1U9Z - chains C and D of the 4 polymer chains in the assembly; structure by X-ray diffraction, 2.80 A resolution.

# Chain C (and D)
Molecule: Ribose-phosphate pyrophosphokinase
Organism: Methanocaldococcus jannaschii
Notes: EC 2.7.6.1; fragment: Phosphoribosyl Diphosphate Synthase; chain D of this document is another copy of the same molecule, construct and numbering; everything in this record applies to it too
UniProt: Q58761 (KPRS_METJA); numbering as in UniProt (aligned over 1-284)
Chain sequence (284 residues; row label = number of the first residue in the row):
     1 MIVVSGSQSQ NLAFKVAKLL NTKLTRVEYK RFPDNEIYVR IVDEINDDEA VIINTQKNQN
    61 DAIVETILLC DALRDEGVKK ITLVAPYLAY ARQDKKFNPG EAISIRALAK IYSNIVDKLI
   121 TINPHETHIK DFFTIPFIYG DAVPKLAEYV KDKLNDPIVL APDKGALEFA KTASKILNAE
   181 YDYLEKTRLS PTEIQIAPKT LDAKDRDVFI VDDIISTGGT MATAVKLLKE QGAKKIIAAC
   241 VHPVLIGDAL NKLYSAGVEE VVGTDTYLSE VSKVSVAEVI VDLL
Not modelled in the structure: 186-195
Residues lining bound ligands:
  - adenosine monophosphate (AMP), molecule 1: Phe32, Pro33, Asp34, Glu36
  - adenosine monophosphate (AMP), molecule 2: Arg92, Gln93, Asp94, Phe97, His125
  - ribose-5-phosphate (R5P): Arg92, His125, Asp163, Asp212, Asp213, Ile214, Ile215, Ser216, Thr217, Gly218, Gly219, Thr220
Swiss-Prot annotation at these positions:
  - active site: Lys186
  - binding site (ATP): Asp34 to Glu36, Arg92, Gln93
  - binding site (Mg(2+)): His125, Asp163
  - binding site (D-ribose 5-phosphate): Arg188, Asp212, Ser216 to Thr220

# How chain C and chain D interact
Contacting residue pairs - 74 pairs, chain C then chain D:
  Arg31(C) with Asn60(D)
  Pro33(C) with Ile246(D)
  Asp34(C) with Gln59(D); Tyr87(D); Ile246(D)
  Glu36(C) with Gln59(D); Ala89(D); Tyr90(D), hydrogen bond (side chain-backbone)
  Ile37(C) with Asn60(D); Tyr90(D), hydrogen bond (backbone-side chain)
  Tyr38(C) with Glu101(D), hydrogen bond
  Val39(C) with Glu101(D); Ala102(D)
  Arg40(C) with Asn98(D); Pro99(D), hydrogen bond (side chain-backbone); Gly100(D); Glu101(D)
  Ile41(C) with Pro99(D); Gly100(D), hydrogen bond (backbone-backbone)
  Gln59(C) with Asp34(D); Glu36(D)
  Asn60(C) with Arg31(D); Ile37(D); Asn60(D); Asp61(D), hydrogen bond; Val64(D)
  Asp61(C) with Asn60(D), hydrogen bond
  Val64(C) with Asn60(D); Tyr90(D)
  Ile67(C) with Ala107(D), hydrophobic; Leu108(D), hydrophobic; Ile111(D), hydrophobic
  Leu68(C) with Ala102(D); Ser104(D)
  Asp71(C) with Ala102(D); Ile103(D), hydrogen bond (side chain-backbone); Arg106(D), salt bridge; Ala107(D); Lys110(D), salt bridge
  Ala72(C) with Gly100(D); Ala102(D), hydrophobic
  Asp75(C) with Lys96(D), salt bridge; Arg106(D), salt bridge
  Ala89(C) with Glu36(D)
  Tyr90(C) with Glu36(D), hydrogen bond (backbone-side chain); Ile37(D), hydrogen bond (side chain-backbone); Val64(D)
  Lys96(C) with Asp75(D), salt bridge
  Asn98(C) with Arg40(D)
  Pro99(C) with Arg40(D), hydrogen bond (backbone-side chain); Ile41(D)
  Gly100(C) with Arg40(D); Ile41(D), hydrogen bond (backbone-backbone); Ala72(D)
  Glu101(C) with Tyr38(D), hydrogen bond; Val39(D); Arg40(D)
  Ala102(C) with Val39(D); Leu68(D); Asp71(D); Ala72(D), hydrophobic
  Ile103(C) with Asp71(D), hydrogen bond (backbone-side chain)
  Ser104(C) with Leu68(D)
  Arg106(C) with Asp71(D), salt bridge; Asp75(D), salt bridge
  Ala107(C) with Ile67(D); Asp71(D)
  Leu108(C) with Ile67(D), hydrophobic
  Lys110(C) with Asp71(D), salt bridge
  Ile111(C) with Ile67(D), hydrophobic; Ile111(D), hydrophobic
  Asn114(C) with Asn114(D)
  Ile246(C) with Pro33(D); Asp34(D)
Interface residues without a listed pair, chain C (40 interface residues in all): Asn35, Ile63, Glu76, Tyr87, Val244
Interface residues without a listed pair, chain D (40 interface residues in all): Asn35, Ile63, Glu76, Val244

# Overview
Chain C and chain D each contribute 40 residues to their interface; the contacts include 14 hydrogen bonds and
8 salt bridges. Among the polar pairs are Asp71(C)-Arg106(D), Asp71(C)-Lys110(D) and Asp75(C)-Lys96(D).
Ligands of chain C: ribose-5-phosphate and adenosine monophosphate.
Both chains are Ribose-phosphate pyrophosphokinase (Methanocaldococcus jannaschii). Entry 1U9Z (Crystal
Structure of Phosphoribosyl Diphosphate Synthase Complexed with AMP and Ribose 5-Phosphate) was determined by
X-ray diffraction, deposited together with 1U9Y.
